PDB entry 5TP6 | solution NMR | chains A and B

== Chain A ==
Protein: Calmodulin
Organism: Homo sapiens
Reference sequence: P62158 (CALM_HUMAN); residues 1-148 here correspond to UniProt positions 2-149 (UniProt number = residue number + 1)
Sequence (148 residues; row label = number of the first residue in the row):
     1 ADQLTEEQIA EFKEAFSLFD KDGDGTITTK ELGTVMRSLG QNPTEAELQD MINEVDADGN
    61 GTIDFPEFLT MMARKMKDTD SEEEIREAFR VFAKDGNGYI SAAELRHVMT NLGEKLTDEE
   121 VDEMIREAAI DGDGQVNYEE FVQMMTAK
Differences from the reference sequence: engineered mutation Ala93 (Asp94 in P62158), Ala129 (Asp130 in P62158)
What the authors report for this chain:
  - conformationally variable residues: Arg106, Glu127

== Chain B ==
Protein: Nitric oxide synthase, inducible
Organism: Homo sapiens
Notes: EC 1.14.13.39
Reference sequence: P35228 (NOS2_HUMAN); numbering as in UniProt (aligned over 507-531)
Sequence (29 residues; each row starts with the number of its first residue):
   503 AGHMRPKRRE IPLKVLVKAV LFACMLMRK
Differences from the reference sequence: expression tag (503-506)

== How chain A and chain B interact ==
Pairs across the interface (43):
  Glu6(A) with Ile513(B)
  Glu7(A) with Pro514(B); Lys516(B)
  Ala10(A) with Val517(B)
  Glu11(A) with Val517(B); Lys520(B); Phe524(B)
  Glu14(A) with Val517(B)
  Ala15(A) with Val517(B); Ala521(B)
  Leu18(A) with Ala521(B)
  Phe19(A) with Phe524(B)
  Gln41(A) with Met529(B)
  Met51(A) with Met529(B)
  Phe68(A) with Phe524(B)
  Leu69(A) with Phe524(B)
  Met71(A) with Leu528(B)
  Met72(A) with Lys520(B); Phe524(B)
  Lys75(A) with Met527(B); Arg530(B)
  Glu84(A) with Met527(B)
  Glu87(A) with Cys526(B); Arg530(B)
  Ala88(A) with Leu523(B); Cys526(B)
  Val91(A) with Val522(B); Cys526(B)
  Leu105(A) with Leu515(B); Leu518(B)
  Val108(A) with Leu518(B); Val522(B)
  Met109(A) with Leu518(B)
  Glu123(A) with Glu512(B)
  Arg126(A) with Glu512(B)
  Glu127(A) with Glu512(B); Ile513(B); Pro514(B)
  Phe141(A) with Val519(B)
  Met144(A) with Leu515(B); Lys516(B)
  Met145(A) with Lys520(B); Leu523(B)
Other interface residues (no listed pair), chain A (34 interface residues in all): Leu39, Asp80, Phe89, Ala128, Ala147, Lys148
Other interface residues (no listed pair), chain B (19 interface residues in all): Ala525

== Overview ==
34 residues of chain A and 19 residues of chain B are in contact. From the paper: conformational variability
at Arg106(A) and Glu127(A).
Chain A is Calmodulin and chain B is Nitric oxide synthase, inducible, both from Homo sapiens; the structure,
Solution structure of the CaM34 with the iNOS CaM binding domain peptide, was determined by solution NMR.
